PDB entry 2LAX | solution NMR | chains A and B

[Chain A]
Molecule: Yorkie homolog
From: Homo sapiens
Notes: fragment: first WW domain, residues 170-205
UniProt: P46937 (YAP1_HUMAN); residues 170-205 here = UniProt positions 170-205
Sequence (40 residues; numbered 166 to 205; the number before each row is that of its first residue):
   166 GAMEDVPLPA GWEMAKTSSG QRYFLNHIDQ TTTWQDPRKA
Not modelled in the structure: 166-169
Differences from the reference sequence: expression tag (166-169)

[Chain B]
Molecule: Mothers against decapentaplegic homolog 1
UniProt: Q15797 (SMAD1_HUMAN); residue numbers follow UniProt; this construct covers 201-209
Sequence (9 residues; row label = number of the first residue in the row):
   201 STYPHSPTS
Modified positions: Thr202 (phosphothreonine; TPO); Ser206 (phosphoserine; SEP)
What the authors report for this chain:
  - post-translational modification sites: Thr202, Ser206 (citing earlier work)
  - conformationally variable residues: Thr202

[Interface between chain A and chain B]
Pairs across the interface (12):
  Glu178(A) with Pro204(B)
  Thr182(A) with Ser206(B)
  Gln186(A) with Ser206(B)
  Tyr188(A) with Tyr203(B); His205(B); Ser206(B); Pro207(B)
  Leu190(A) with Pro204(B)
  His192(A) with Thr202(B)
  Thr197(A) with Pro207(B)
  Trp199(A) with Pro207(B); Thr208(B)
Interface residues without a listed pair, chain A (9 interface residues in all): Ala180

[In short]
Chain A and chain B form an interface of 9 and 7 residues respectively. The paper reports modification sites
Thr202(B) and Ser206(B); conformational variability at Thr202(B).
Here chain A is Yorkie homolog (Homo sapiens) and chain B is Mothers against decapentaplegic homolog 1. Entry
2LAX (Structure of first WW domain of human YAP in complex with a human Smad1 doubly-phosphorilated derived
...) was determined by solution NMR (same publication as 2LAJ, 2LAW, 2LAY, 2LAZ, 2LB0, 2LB1, 2LB2 and 2LB3).
